5B2D - chains A and B; structure by X-ray diffraction, 2.18 A resolution.

# Chain A (and B)
Molecule: HN protein
Organism: Mumps virus
Notes: EC 3.2.1.18; chain B of this document is another copy of the same molecule, construct and numbering; everything in this record applies to it too
Reference sequence: Q9WAF5 (Q9WAF5_9PARA); residue numbers follow UniProt; this construct covers 106-582
Sequence (489 residues; row label = number of the first residue in the row):
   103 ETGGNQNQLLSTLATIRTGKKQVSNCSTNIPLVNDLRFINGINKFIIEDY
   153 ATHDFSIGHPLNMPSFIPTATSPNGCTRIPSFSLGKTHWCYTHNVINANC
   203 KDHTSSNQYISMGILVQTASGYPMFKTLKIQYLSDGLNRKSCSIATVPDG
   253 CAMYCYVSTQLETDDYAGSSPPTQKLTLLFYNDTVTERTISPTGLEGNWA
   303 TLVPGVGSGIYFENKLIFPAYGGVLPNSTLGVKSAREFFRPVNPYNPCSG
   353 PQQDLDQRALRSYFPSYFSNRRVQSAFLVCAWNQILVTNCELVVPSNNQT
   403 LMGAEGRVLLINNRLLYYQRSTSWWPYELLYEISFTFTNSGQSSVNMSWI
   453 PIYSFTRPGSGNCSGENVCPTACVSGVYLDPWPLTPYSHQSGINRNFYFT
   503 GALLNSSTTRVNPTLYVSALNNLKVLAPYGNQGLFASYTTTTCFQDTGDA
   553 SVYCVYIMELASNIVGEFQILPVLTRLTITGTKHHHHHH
Disordered / not traced: 103-132, 583-591
Sequence notes: expression tag (103-105, 583-591)
Swiss-Prot annotation at these positions:
  - site (Binding to the glycan motifs of the host receptor): Arg180, Lys242, Glu264, Tyr323, Tyr369, Glu407, Arg422, Arg512, Tyr540
  - glycosylation (N-linked (GlcNAc...) asparagine): Asn284, Asn329, Asn400, Asn448, Asn507
  - mutagenesis: Arg139 (R139A/K: Loss of tetramer formation and participation in triggering fusion. No effect on the binding to the host receptor), Tyr369 (Y369A: Considerably reduces the cell-cell fusion mediated by HN and F proteins)
Cystine bridges: Cys178-Cys202, Cys192-Cys253, Cys244-Cys257, Cys350-Cys471, Cys382-Cys392, Cys465-Cys475, Cys545-Cys556
Covalently attached groups: N-acetylglucosamine (NAG) linked to Asn284, Asn329, Asn400, Asn448, Asn507
Reported in the primary citation:
  - contacts within the chain: Tyr369-Phe370 (pi stacking), Arg180-Glu561, Tyr540-Glu561
  - binding site for alpha-D-glucopyranose: Tyr369, Val476
  - binding site for N-acetyl-alpha-neuraminic acid: Arg180, Lys242, Glu264, Tyr323, Glu407, Arg422, Arg512, Tyr540
  - mutagenesis - Y369A: decreased binding to 3'-SL (from molecular simulation)
  - mutagenesis - Y369A: decreased binding to NeuAcalpha2,3Galbeta1,4Glc-BSA
  - mutagenesis - Y369A: decreased binding to NeuAcalpha2,3Galbeta1,4GlcNAc-polyglutamine
  - mutagenesis - Y369A: unchanged expression

# How chain A and chain B interact
Pairs across the interface - 100 pairs, chain A then chain B:
  Pro162(A) - Thr173(B)
  Pro162(A) - Ser174(B)
  Pro162(A) - Pro175(B)
  Leu163(A) - Thr173(B)  hydrogen bond (backbone-side chain)
  Leu163(A) - Asn199(B)
  Asn164(A) - Ala172(B)
  Asn164(A) - Thr173(B)  hydrogen bond (side chain-backbone)
  Asn164(A) - Ser174(B)
  Asn164(A) - Gly177(B)
  Asn164(A) - Cys178(B)
  Asn164(A) - Val197(B)
  Asn164(A) - Ile198(B)  hydrogen bond (side chain-backbone)
  Asn164(A) - Asn199(B)  hydrogen bond (backbone-side chain)
  Met165(A) - Thr171(B)
  Met165(A) - Ala172(B)
  Met165(A) - Thr173(B)  hydrogen bond (backbone-side chain)
  Pro166(A) - Pro170(B)  hydrophobic
  Pro166(A) - Thr171(B)
  Pro166(A) - Tyr211(B)  hydrophobic
  Pro166(A) - Tyr234(B)
  Ser167(A) - Pro170(B)
  Ser167(A) - Thr171(B)  hydrogen bond (backbone-backbone)
  Ser167(A) - Thr173(B)
  Pro170(A) - Pro166(B)  hydrophobic
  Pro170(A) - Ser167(B)
  Thr171(A) - Met165(B)
  Thr171(A) - Pro166(B)
  Thr171(A) - Ser167(B)  hydrogen bond (backbone-backbone)
  Thr171(A) - Gln571(B)
  Ala172(A) - Asn164(B)
  Ala172(A) - Met165(B)
  Ala172(A) - Leu573(B)
  Thr173(A) - Pro162(B)
  Thr173(A) - Leu163(B)  hydrogen bond (side chain-backbone)
  Thr173(A) - Asn164(B)  hydrogen bond (backbone-side chain)
  Thr173(A) - Met165(B)  hydrogen bond (side chain-backbone)
  Thr173(A) - Ser167(B)
  Thr173(A) - Leu573(B)
  Thr173(A) - Pro574(B)
  Thr173(A) - Val575(B)
  Ser174(A) - Pro162(B)
  Ser174(A) - Asn164(B)
  Ser174(A) - Tyr531(B)
  Pro175(A) - Pro162(B)
  Pro175(A) - Tyr531(B)
  Gly177(A) - Asn164(B)
  Cys178(A) - Asn164(B)
  Val197(A) - Asn164(B)
  Ile198(A) - Asn164(B)  hydrogen bond (backbone-side chain)
  Asn199(A) - Leu163(B)
  Asn199(A) - Asn164(B)  hydrogen bond (side chain-backbone)
  Asn199(A) - Tyr224(B)  hydrogen bond
  Asn209(A) - Ser222(B)  hydrogen bond
  Tyr211(A) - Pro166(B)  hydrophobic
  Thr220(A) - Tyr234(B)
  Thr220(A) - Ser236(B)
  Ala221(A) - Ser236(B)  hydrogen bond (backbone-side chain)
  Ala221(A) - Asp237(B)
  Ala221(A) - Gly238(B)
  Ser222(A) - Asn209(B)
  Ser222(A) - Ser236(B)
  Tyr224(A) - Asn199(B)  hydrogen bond
  Lys228(A) - Ile232(B)
  Thr229(A) - Ile232(B)
  Ile232(A) - Lys228(B)
  Ile232(A) - Thr229(B)
  Tyr234(A) - Pro166(B)
  Tyr234(A) - Thr220(B)
  Ser236(A) - Thr220(B)
  Ser236(A) - Ala221(B)  hydrogen bond (side chain-backbone)
  Ser236(A) - Ser222(B)
  Asp237(A) - Ala221(B)
  Gly238(A) - Ala221(B)
  Tyr531(A) - Ser174(B)
  Tyr531(A) - Pro175(B)
  Tyr531(A) - Ile566(B)  hydrogen bond (side chain-backbone)
  Leu536(A) - Ile566(B)  hydrophobic
  Ala563(A) - Asn565(B)  hydrogen bond (backbone-side chain)
  Ala563(A) - Ile566(B)
  Ser564(A) - Asn565(B)
  Ser564(A) - Ile566(B)
  Asn565(A) - Ala563(B)  hydrogen bond (side chain-backbone)
  Asn565(A) - Ser564(B)
  Asn565(A) - Asn565(B)  hydrogen bond (backbone-side chain)
  Ile566(A) - Tyr531(B)  hydrogen bond (backbone-side chain)
  Ile566(A) - Leu536(B)  hydrophobic
  Ile566(A) - Ala563(B)
  Ile566(A) - Ser564(B)
  Ile566(A) - Gln571(B)
  Val567(A) - Gln571(B)
  Val567(A) - Leu573(B)  hydrophobic
  Gln571(A) - Thr171(B)
  Gln571(A) - Ile566(B)
  Gln571(A) - Val567(B)
  Gln571(A) - Gln571(B)
  Leu573(A) - Ala172(B)
  Leu573(A) - Thr173(B)
  Leu573(A) - Val567(B)  hydrophobic
  Pro574(A) - Thr173(B)
  Val575(A) - Thr173(B)
Interface residues without a listed pair, chain A (46 interface residues in all): Thr179, Met226, Leu230, Gln233, Leu562
Interface residues without a listed pair, chain B (45 interface residues in all): Met226, Leu230, Gln233, Leu562

# Overview
The interface between chain A and chain B involves 46 residues on one side and 45 on the other; the contacts
include 22 hydrogen bonds. Among the polar pairs are Leu163(A)-Thr173(B), Asn164(A)-Thr173(B) and
Asn164(A)-Ile198(B). From the paper: a binding site for N-acetyl-alpha-neuraminic acid at Arg180(A), Lys242(A)
and Glu264(A) among others; Y369A of chain A reduces binding to 3'-SL.
Both chains are HN protein (Mumps virus). Entry 5B2D (Crystal structure of Mumps virus
hemagglutinin-neuraminidase bound to 3-sialyllactose) was determined by X-ray diffraction (same publication as
5B2C).
